4AQX - chains B and F of the 6 polymer chains in the assembly; structure by X-ray diffraction, 2.20 A resolution.

Chain B:
Name: DNA endonuclease I-crei
Source organism: Chlamydomonas reinhardtii
Notes: EC 3.1.-.-
UniProtKB: P05725 (DNE1_CHLRE); numbering as in UniProt (aligned over 2-153)
Chain sequence (152 residues; each row starts with the number of its first residue):
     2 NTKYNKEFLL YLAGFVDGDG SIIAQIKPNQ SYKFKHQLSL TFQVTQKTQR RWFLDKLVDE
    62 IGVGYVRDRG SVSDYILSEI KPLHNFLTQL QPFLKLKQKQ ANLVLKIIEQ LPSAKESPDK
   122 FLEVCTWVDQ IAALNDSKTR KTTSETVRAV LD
UniProt features mapped onto this chain:
  - region (Interaction with DNA): Gln26 to Gln38, Gln44 to Gln47, Arg68 to Arg70, Ser138 to Thr143
  - binding site (Mg(2+)): Gly19, Asp20
  - mutagenesis: Asp20 (D20A/L/N: Loss of catalytic activity. Reduced affinity for DNA), Gln26 (Q26A/C: Alters the specificity of the endonuclease), Tyr33 (Y33C/H/R: Alters the specificity of the endonuclease), Gln44 (Q44A/C/T/V/W: Alters the specificity of the endonuclease), Gln47 (Q47A/E/M: Loss of catalytic activity; Q47N: Strongly reduced affinity for DNA. No effect on catalytic activity), Arg68 (R68A: Loss of activity), Lys98 (K98A: Strongly reduced affinity for DNA. Increased catalytic activity; K98R: Strongly reduced affinity for DNA. No effect on catalytic activity), Ser138 (S138A: Reduced affinity for DNA. No effect on catalytic activity. Reduced cleavage; when associated with M-139), Lys139 (K139M: Reduced affinity for DNA. No effect on catalytic activity. Reduced cleavage; when associated with A-138), Lys142 (K142G: Reduced affinity for DNA. No effect on catalytic activity. Reduced cleavage; when associated with G-143), Thr143 (T143G: Reduced affinity for DNA. No effect on catalytic activity. Reduced cleavage; when associated with G-142)
Bound ions: Mg2+ site 1: Gly19 (shared with 1 residue of chain A; 1 residue of chain C; DG615(F) of chain F); Mg2+ site 2: Asp20 (shared with 1 residue of chain A; 1 residue of chain D; 1 residue of chain E)
Reported in the primary citation:
  - binding site for the 14-nt DNA strand: Val73
  - mutagenesis - V73A (10-fold): increased catalytic activity on endogenous methylated locus
  - mutagenesis - V73A: unchanged catalytic activity on unmethylated extrachromosomal ADCY9t

Chain F:
Molecule: 10-nt DNA strand
Sequence (10 nucleotides; row label = number of the first residue in the row):
   615 GACGTTTTGA
Bound ions: Mg2+ site 1: DG615 (shared with 1 residue of chain A; Asp20(B) of chain B; 1 residue of chain C; 1 residue of chain D; 1 residue of chain E)

Chain B / chain F interface:
Contacting residue pairs - 34 pairs, chain B then chain F:
  Gly19(B) with DG615(F), phosphate contact
  Asp20(B) with DG615(F), phosphate contact
  Gly21(B) with DG615(F), sugar contact; DA616(F), phosphate contact
  Ser22(B) with DG615(F), sugar contact; DA616(F), hydrogen bond to the phosphate
  Ile24(B) with DA616(F), base contact; DC617(F), phosphate contact
  Gln26(B) with DC617(F), sugar contact; DG618(F), hydrogen bond to the base
  Lys28(B) with DT619(F), hydrogen bond to the base; DT620(F), base contact
  Pro29(B) with DT619(F), phosphate contact; DT620(F), base contact
  Asn30(B) with DT621(F), hydrogen bond to the base
  Gln44(B) with DA616(F), hydrogen bond to the base
  Arg68(B) with DA616(F), base contact
  Arg70(B) with DG615(F), hydrogen bond to the base; DA616(F), base contact
  Lys98(B) with DA616(F), salt bridge to the phosphate
  Ala133(B) with DC617(F), phosphate contact
  Asn136(B) with DA616(F), phosphate contact; DC617(F), hydrogen bond to the phosphate
  Asp137(B) with DA616(F), hydrogen bond to the phosphate
  Ser138(B) with DA616(F), phosphate contact; DC617(F), hydrogen bond to the phosphate
  Thr140(B) with DC617(F), sugar contact; DG618(F), sugar contact
  Arg141(B) with DC617(F), phosphate contact; DG618(F), phosphate contact
  Lys142(B) with DC617(F), phosphate contact; DG618(F), hydrogen bond to the phosphate; DT619(F), salt bridge to the phosphate
  Thr143(B) with DG618(F), hydrogen bond to the phosphate
Other interface residues (no listed pair), chain B (24 interface residues in all): Ile23, Ala25, Thr46

Overview:
The interface between chain B and chain F involves 24 residues on one side and 7 on the other, with 11
hydrogen bonds and 2 salt bridges. Polar contacts include Gln26(B)-DG618(F), Lys28(B)-DT619(F) and
Asn30(B)-DT621(F). From the paper: a binding site for the 14-nt DNA strand at Val73(B); V73A of chain B
increases catalytic activity on endogenous methylated locus.
Here chain B is DNA endonuclease I-crei (Chlamydomonas reinhardtii) and chain F is a 10-nt DNA strand. Entry
4AQX (Crystal structure of I-CreI complexed with its target methylated at position plus 2 (in the b ...) was
determined by X-ray diffraction, deposited together with 4AQU.
